PDB entry 8UKQ | X-ray diffraction, 3.50 A resolution | chains C and K of the 13 polymer chains in the assembly

Chain C:
Molecule: DNA-directed RNA polymerase II subunit RPB3
Source organism: Saccharomyces cerevisiae S288C
UniProtKB: P16370 (RPB3_YEAST); residue numbers follow UniProt; this construct covers 1-318
Amino-acid sequence (318 residues; numbered 1 to 318; the number before each row is that of its first residue):
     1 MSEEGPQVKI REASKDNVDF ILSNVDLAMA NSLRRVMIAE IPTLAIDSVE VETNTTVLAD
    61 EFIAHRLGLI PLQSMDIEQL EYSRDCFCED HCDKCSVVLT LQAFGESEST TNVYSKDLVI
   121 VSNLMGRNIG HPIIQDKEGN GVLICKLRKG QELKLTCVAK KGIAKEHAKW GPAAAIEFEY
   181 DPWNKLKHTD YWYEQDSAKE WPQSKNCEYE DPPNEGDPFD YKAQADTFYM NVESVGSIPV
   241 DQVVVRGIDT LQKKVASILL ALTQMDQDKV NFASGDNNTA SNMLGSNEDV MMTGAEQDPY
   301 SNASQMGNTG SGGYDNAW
Not modelled in the structure: 1, 269-318
Curated features (UniProtKB/Swiss-Prot):
  - binding site (Zn(2+)): Cys86, Cys88, Cys92, Cys95
  - modified residue: Ser2 (N-acetylserine)
  - natural variant: Ala30 (A30D: In mutant RPB3-1)
  - mutagenesis: Lys9 (K9E: Transcript termination readthrough)
Ion coordination: Zn2+: Cys86, Cys88, Cys92, Cys95

Chain K:
Molecule: DNA-directed RNA polymerase II subunit RPB11
Source organism: Saccharomyces cerevisiae S288C
UniProtKB: P38902 (RPB11_YEAST); residue numbers follow UniProt; this construct covers 1-120
Amino-acid sequence (120 residues; numbered 1 to 120; the number before each row is that of its first residue):
     1 MNAPDRFELF LLGEGESKLK IDPDTKAPNA VVITFEKEDH TLGNLIRAEL LNDRKVLFAA
    61 YKVEHPFFAR FKLRIQTTEG YDPKDALKNA CNSIINKLGA LKTNFETEWN LQTLAADDAF
Not modelled in the structure: 115-120
Curated features (UniProtKB/Swiss-Prot):
  - mutagenesis: Glu108 (E108G/V: Transcript termination readthrough; E108K: Transcript termination readthrough. Lethal), Leu111 (L111P: Transcript termination readthrough), Leu114 (L114P: Transcript termination readthrough)

Interface between chain C and chain K:
Contacting residue pairs (69; chain C residue first):
  Ser2(C) - Asn104(K)  hydrogen bond
  Glu3(C) - Thr103(K)
  Glu3(C) - Asn104(K)  hydrogen bond (backbone-side chain)
  Glu4(C) - Ala100(K)
  Pro6(C) - Lys97(K)
  Pro6(C) - Leu101(K)  hydrophobic
  Pro6(C) - Asn104(K)  hydrogen bond (backbone-side chain)
  Val8(C) - Leu101(K)  hydrophobic
  Val8(C) - Glu108(K)
  Ile10(C) - Phe105(K)  hydrophobic
  Ile10(C) - Glu108(K)
  Ile10(C) - Trp109(K)
  Ile10(C) - Gln112(K)  hydrogen bond (backbone-side chain)
  Ala13(C) - Gln112(K)
  Ala13(C) - Leu114(K)
  Leu22(C) - Leu101(K)  hydrophobic
  Asp26(C) - Leu45(K)
  Asp26(C) - Glu49(K)
  Asp26(C) - Lys97(K)  salt bridge
  Ala28(C) - Asn44(K)
  Ala28(C) - Ala48(K)  hydrophobic
  Met29(C) - Leu45(K)  hydrophobic
  Met29(C) - Lys97(K)
  Met29(C) - Leu98(K)  hydrophobic
  Ser32(C) - Thr41(K)  hydrogen bond (side chain-backbone)
  Ser32(C) - Leu45(K)
  Arg35(C) - Asp39(K)  salt bridge
  Arg35(C) - His40(K)
  Arg35(C) - Thr41(K)  hydrogen bond
  Arg84(C) - Phe10(K)
  Arg84(C) - Leu11(K)
  Ile163(C) - Phe10(K)  hydrophobic
  Lys165(C) - Arg6(K)  hydrogen bond (backbone-side chain)
  Glu166(C) - Arg6(K)  hydrogen bond (backbone-side chain)
  Glu166(C) - Phe10(K)
  His167(C) - Arg6(K)
  Asp241(C) - Phe105(K)
  Asp241(C) - Trp109(K)
  Val244(C) - Phe105(K)  hydrophobic
  Val245(C) - Phe105(K)  hydrophobic
  Val245(C) - Glu106(K)
  Ile248(C) - Leu98(K)
  Ile248(C) - Leu101(K)  hydrophobic
  Asp249(C) - Lys102(K)  salt bridge
  Leu251(C) - Leu42(K)  hydrophobic
  Gln252(C) - Ile95(K)
  Gln252(C) - Leu98(K)
  Gln252(C) - Gly99(K)  hydrogen bond (side chain-backbone)
  Gln252(C) - Lys102(K)
  Lys254(C) - Glu38(K)  salt bridge
  Lys254(C) - Leu42(K)
  Val255(C) - Leu42(K)  hydrophobic
  Val255(C) - Cys91(K)
  Val255(C) - Ile94(K)  hydrophobic
  Val255(C) - Ile95(K)  hydrophobic
  Ala256(C) - Ile95(K)
  Ile258(C) - Lys18(K)
  Ile258(C) - Leu19(K)
  Ile258(C) - Phe35(K)  hydrophobic
  Ile258(C) - Leu42(K)  hydrophobic
  Leu259(C) - Lys88(K)
  Leu259(C) - Cys91(K)  hydrophobic
  Leu259(C) - Asn92(K)
  Leu259(C) - Ile95(K)  hydrophobic
  Ala261(C) - Leu19(K)  hydrophobic
  Leu262(C) - Leu19(K)  hydrophobic
  Leu262(C) - Ile21(K)  hydrophobic
  Leu262(C) - Leu87(K)  hydrophobic
  Leu262(C) - Lys88(K)
Interface residues without a listed pair, chain C (46 interface residues in all): Gln7, Lys9, Glu12, Ser14, Lys15, Val18, Val25, Asn31, Val36, Ala164, Ala168, Val240, Met265, Asp266
Interface residues without a listed pair, chain K (40 interface residues in all): Phe7, Leu9, Asn52, Lys84

Overview:
The interface between chain C and chain K involves 46 residues on one side and 40 on the other; the contacts
include 9 hydrogen bonds and 4 salt bridges. Polar pairs include Asp26(C)-Lys97(K), Arg35(C)-Asp39(K) and
Asp249(C)-Lys102(K).
Here chain C is DNA-directed RNA polymerase II subunit RPB3 and chain K is DNA-directed RNA polymerase II
subunit RPB11, both from Saccharomyces cerevisiae S288C. Entry 8UKQ (RNA polymerase II elongation complex with
Fapy-dG lesion in apo state) was determined by X-ray diffraction together with 8UKR, 8UKS, 8UKT and 8UKU from
the same study.
